PDB entry 6FK4 | X-ray diffraction, 2.30 A resolution | chains A and B

[Chain A]
Molecule: Exodeoxyribonuclease III
From: Neisseria meningitidis serogroup B (strain MC58)
Notes: EC 3.1.11.2
Reference sequence: Q9K100 (Q9K100_NEIMB); numbering as in UniProt (aligned over 1-256)
Sequence (258 residues; row label = number of the first residue in the row; numbers below 1 keep their minus sign (Gly-1 is residue -1)):
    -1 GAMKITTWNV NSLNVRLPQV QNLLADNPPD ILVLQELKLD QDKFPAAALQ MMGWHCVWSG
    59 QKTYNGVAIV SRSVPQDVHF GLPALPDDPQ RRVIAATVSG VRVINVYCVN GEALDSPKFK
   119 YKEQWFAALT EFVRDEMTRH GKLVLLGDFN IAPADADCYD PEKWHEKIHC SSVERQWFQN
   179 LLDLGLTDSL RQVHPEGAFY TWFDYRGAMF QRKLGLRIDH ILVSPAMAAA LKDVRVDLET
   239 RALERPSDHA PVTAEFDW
Not modelled in the structure: -1
Sequence notes: expression tag (-1 to 0)
Reported in the primary citation:
  - mutagenesis - D146N: abolished catalytic activity
  - catalytic residues: Asp146
  - catalytic residues: Asn108, Asn148, Asp217, His247 (proposed by the authors, not directly observed)
  - mutagenesis - H167G: decreased catalytic activity on AP sites
  - specificity-determining residues: Asn108, His167
  - mutagenesis - N108S, H167G: decreased catalytic activity (3'-phosphatase activity)
  - mutagenesis - H167G: increased catalytic activity (3'-exonuclease activity)
  - mutagenesis - N108S: decreased catalytic activity (3'-exonuclease activity)
  - mutagenesis - N108S/H167G: abolished catalytic activity (3'-phosphatase activity)
  - mutagenesis - N108S/H167G: increased catalytic activity (3'-phosphate exonuclease activity)

[Chain B]
Molecule: 18-nt DNA strand
Sequence (18 nucleotides; numbered 1 to 18; the number before each row is that of its first residue):
     1 ATGGCTAGCG AAGCTAGA
Not modelled in the structure: 1-2

[How chain A and chain B interact]
Contacting residue pairs (30; chain A residue first):
  Asn7(A) with DA18(B), hydrogen bond to the phosphate
  Asn9(A) with DA7(B), sugar contact
  Ser10(A) with DA7(B), hydrogen bond to the phosphate; DG8(B), hydrogen bond to the phosphate
  Val13(A) with DA7(B), phosphate contact; DG8(B), phosphate contact
  Arg14(A) with DA7(B), salt bridge to the phosphate
  Glu34(A) with DG17(B), phosphate contact; DA18(B), phosphate contact
  Thr61(A) with DG8(B), phosphate contact; DC9(B), hydrogen bond to the phosphate
  Tyr62(A) with DA16(B), sugar contact
  Arg90(A) with DG17(B), salt bridge to the phosphate
  Tyr105(A) with DG17(B), hydrogen bond to the phosphate; DA18(B), hydrogen bond to the phosphate
  Asn108(A) with DG17(B), sugar contact; DA18(B), hydrogen bond to the phosphate
  Lys116(A) with DA16(B), salt bridge to the phosphate; DG17(B), phosphate contact
  Asp146(A) with DA18(B), phosphate contact
  Asn148(A) with DA18(B), hydrogen bond to the phosphate
  Tyr203(A) with DC5(B), base contact; DT6(B), sugar contact; DG17(B), base contact
  Arg204(A) with DG3(B), hydrogen bond to the base; DG4(B), salt bridge to the phosphate; DC5(B), sugar contact
  Gly205(A) with DC5(B), phosphate contact
  Arg243(A) with DA7(B), salt bridge to the phosphate
  His247(A) with DA18(B), salt bridge to the phosphate
Interface residues without a listed pair, chain A (25 interface residues in all): Asn12, Lys36, Lys60, Glu110, Met207, Pro244
Interface residues without a listed pair, chain B (11 interface residues in all): DT15

[Overview]
Chain A and chain B form an interface of 25 and 11 residues respectively; the contacts include 9 hydrogen
bonds and 6 salt bridges. Polar pairs include Arg204(A)-DG3(B), Asn7(A)-DA18(B) and Ser10(A)-DA7(B). The paper
reports catalytic residues Asp146(A), Asn108(A) and Asn148(A) among others; N108S and H167G of chain A reduce
catalytic activity (3'-phosphatase activity); 4 substitutions were tested in all.
Chain A is Exodeoxyribonuclease III (Neisseria meningitidis serogroup B (strain MC58)) and chain B is an 18-nt
DNA strand; the structure, Structure of 3' phosphatase NExo (WT) from Neisseria bound to DNA substrate, was
determined by X-ray diffraction, deposited together with 6FK5 and 6FKE.
